Entry 8EBP (electron microscopy, 3.38 A resolution); this record covers chains B and I of the 6 polymer chains in the assembly.

# Chain B
Protein: Fusion glycoprotein F0
From: Human metapneumovirus A
Notes: engineered mutation(s): Q100R, S101R, A113C, D185P, A339C
Amino-acid sequence (435 residues; row label = number of the first residue in the row):
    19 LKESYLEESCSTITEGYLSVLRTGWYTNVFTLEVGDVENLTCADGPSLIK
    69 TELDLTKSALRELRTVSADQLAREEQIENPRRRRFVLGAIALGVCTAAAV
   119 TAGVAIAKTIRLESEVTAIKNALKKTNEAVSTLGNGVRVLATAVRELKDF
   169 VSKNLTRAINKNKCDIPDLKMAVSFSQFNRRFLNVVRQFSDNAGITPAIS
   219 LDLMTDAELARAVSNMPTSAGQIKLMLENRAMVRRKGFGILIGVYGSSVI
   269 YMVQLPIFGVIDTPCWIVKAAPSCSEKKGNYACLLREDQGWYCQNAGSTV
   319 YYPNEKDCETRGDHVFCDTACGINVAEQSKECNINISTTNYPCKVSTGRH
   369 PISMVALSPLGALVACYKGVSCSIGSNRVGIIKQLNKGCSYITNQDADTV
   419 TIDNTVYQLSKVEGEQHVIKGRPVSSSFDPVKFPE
Disulfide bonds: Cys-28/Cys-407, Cys-60/Cys-182, Cys-113/Cys-339, Cys-283/Cys-311, Cys-292/Cys-301, Cys-326/Cys-335, Cys-350/Cys-361, Cys-384/Cys-390

# Chain I
Protein: RSV-199 heavy chain protein
From: Homo sapiens
Amino-acid sequence (225 residues; each row starts with the number of its first residue; a row labelled like 82A-82C holds insertion residues (82A, then the next letters in order)):
     1 QVQLVESGGGVVKPGGSLRVSCVVSGFTFSSYRMHWVRQAPGKGLEWVSS
    51 ITASSS
   56A Y
    57 INYAESVKGRFTISRDNAKNSLYLQM
82A-82C NSL
    83 RAEDTAVYYCARDENTGI
100A-100E SHYWF
   101 DPWGQGTLVTVSSASTKGPSVFPLAPSSKSTSGGTAALGCLVKDYFPEPV
   151 TVSWNSGALTSGVHTFPAVLQSSGLYSLSSVVTVPSSSLGTQTYICNVNH
   201 KPSNTKVDKKVEPKSC
Disulfide bonds: Cys-22/Cys-92, Cys-140/Cys-196

# Interface between chain B and chain I
Pairs across the interface (21):
  Leu-36(B) / Ser-54(I)
  Leu-36(B) / Ser-56(I)
  Pro-235(B) / Ile-100(I)
  Pro-235(B) / Ser-100A(I)
  Thr-236(B) / Ile-100(I)
  Thr-236(B) / Tyr-100C(I)
  Ser-237(B) / Arg-33(I)
  Ser-237(B) / Tyr-100C(I)  hydrogen bond (backbone-side chain)
  Gln-240(B) / Gly-99(I)
  Leu-243(B) / Tyr-56A(I)
  Ile-279(B) / Arg-33(I)
  Asp-280(B) / Thr-52(I)  hydrogen bond
  Asp-280(B) / Ala-53(I)
  Asp-280(B) / Ser-56(I)  hydrogen bond
  Asp-280(B) / Tyr-56A(I)
  Pro-282(B) / Ser-30(I)
  Gln-312(B) / Ser-30(I)
  Asn-313(B) / Ser-31(I)  hydrogen bond (backbone-side chain)
  Ala-314(B) / Tyr-32(I)
  Gly-315(B) / Thr-28(I)
  Gly-315(B) / Ser-31(I)
Other interface residues (no listed pair), chain B (18 interface residues in all): Ala-238, Glu-246, Ile-275, Gly-277, Thr-281
Other interface residues (no listed pair), chain I (15 interface residues in all): Asn-58

# Summary
18 residues of chain B and 15 residues of chain I are in contact; the contacts include 4 hydrogen bonds. Polar
contacts include Ser-237(B)/Tyr-100C(I), Asp-280(B)/Thr-52(I) and Asp-280(B)/Ser-56(I).
Chain B is Fusion glycoprotein F0 (Human metapneumovirus A) and chain I is RSV-199 heavy chain protein (Homo
sapiens); the structure, HMPV F dimer bound to RSV-199 Fab, was determined by electron microscopy (same
publication as 8DZW and 8E2U).
